9QE1 - chains A and D of the 5 polymer chains in the assembly; structure by electron microscopy, 3.50 A resolution.

# Chain A
Name: JetC
From: Neobacillus vireti LMG 21834
Amino-acid sequence (1371 residues; each row starts with the number of its first residue):
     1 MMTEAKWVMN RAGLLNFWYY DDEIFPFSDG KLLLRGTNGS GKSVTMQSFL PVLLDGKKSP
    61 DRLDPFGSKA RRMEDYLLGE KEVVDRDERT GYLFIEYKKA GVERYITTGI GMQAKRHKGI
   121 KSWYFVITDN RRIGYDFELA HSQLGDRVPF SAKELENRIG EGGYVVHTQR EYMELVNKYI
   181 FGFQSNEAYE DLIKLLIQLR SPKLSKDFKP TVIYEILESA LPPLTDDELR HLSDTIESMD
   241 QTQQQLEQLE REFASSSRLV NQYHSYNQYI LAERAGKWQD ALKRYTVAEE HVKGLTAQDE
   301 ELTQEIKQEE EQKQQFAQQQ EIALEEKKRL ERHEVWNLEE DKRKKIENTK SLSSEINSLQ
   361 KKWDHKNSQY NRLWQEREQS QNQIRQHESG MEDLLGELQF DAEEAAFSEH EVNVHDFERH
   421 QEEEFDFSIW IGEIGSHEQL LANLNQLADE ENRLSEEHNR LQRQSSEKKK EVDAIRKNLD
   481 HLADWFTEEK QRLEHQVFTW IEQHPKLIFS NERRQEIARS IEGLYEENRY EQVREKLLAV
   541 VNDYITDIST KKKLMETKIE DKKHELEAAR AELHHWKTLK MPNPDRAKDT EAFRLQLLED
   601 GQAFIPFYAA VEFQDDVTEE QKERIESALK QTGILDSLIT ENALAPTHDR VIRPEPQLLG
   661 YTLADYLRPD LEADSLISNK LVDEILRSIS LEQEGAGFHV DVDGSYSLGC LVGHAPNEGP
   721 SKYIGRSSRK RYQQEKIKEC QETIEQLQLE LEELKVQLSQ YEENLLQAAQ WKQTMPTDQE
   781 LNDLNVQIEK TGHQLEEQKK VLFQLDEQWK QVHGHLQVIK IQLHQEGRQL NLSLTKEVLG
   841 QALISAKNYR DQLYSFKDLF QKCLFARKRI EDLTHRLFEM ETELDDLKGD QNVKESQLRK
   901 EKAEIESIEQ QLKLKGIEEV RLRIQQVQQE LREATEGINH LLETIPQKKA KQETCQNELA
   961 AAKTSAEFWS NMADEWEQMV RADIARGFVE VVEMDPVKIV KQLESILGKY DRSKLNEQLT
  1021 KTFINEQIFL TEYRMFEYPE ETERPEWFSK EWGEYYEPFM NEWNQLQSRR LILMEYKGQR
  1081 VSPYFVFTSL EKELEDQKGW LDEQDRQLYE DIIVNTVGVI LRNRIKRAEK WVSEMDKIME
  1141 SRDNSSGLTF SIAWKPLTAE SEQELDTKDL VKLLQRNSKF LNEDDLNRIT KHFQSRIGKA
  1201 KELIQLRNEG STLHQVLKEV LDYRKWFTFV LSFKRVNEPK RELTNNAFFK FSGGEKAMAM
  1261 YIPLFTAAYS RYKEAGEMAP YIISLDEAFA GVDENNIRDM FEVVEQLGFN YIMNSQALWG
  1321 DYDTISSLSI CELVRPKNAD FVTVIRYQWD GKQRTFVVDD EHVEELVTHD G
Not modelled in the structure: 1371
Ligand contacts: ADP (adenosine-5'-diphosphate): Trp18, Asn38, Gly39, Ser40, Gly41, Lys42, Ser43, Val44, Arg71, Asp75, Tyr76, Glu80, Arg1335

# Chain D
Name: JetB
From: Neobacillus vireti LMG 21834
Amino-acid sequence (389 residues; row label = number of the first residue in the row):
     1 MIMEQTQLFD EKAIQGMDIL FHHYWILRAE QPEWYQLIRE REKVLRRYLD EKFGLRLIVH
    61 QHFIKLEKIP VEPEGWMGIQ DFQEPMDYAI FCCALAFLEG KAVDEQFLLS ELCQEIQADY
   121 PGDFPLDWTL YTHRKSLIRA VKVLMEFQLI RTIDGDIGRF DQNEEQEVLY EASTYSRYFM
   181 RTYPDDFSSY QHWSELLKED WKLNQEDERR KRVYRKLFFS PGLHRLDQQD PDFLYIRNYR
   241 NRLAEDIEKH SEYKLHVYKN TAFLSIAEPR QYQQVFPNSK ASTDIILQLS KYIHGEPERF
   301 KANENGEILM TEGEFEQVVD DLRQQFGTGW AKYFRDMSTK GIRTELLRAM KDWMMAEVDS
   361 ETSLIRIKSL TGVMTGEYPS DFQTGGTEG
Not modelled in the structure: 1-4, 389

# Chain A / chain D interface
Residue-residue contacts (33; chain A residue first):
  Lys69(A) with Glu11(D)
  Arg72(A) with Glu268(D), salt bridge
  His117(A) with Pro269(D)
  Lys118(A) with Gln271(D), hydrogen bond (backbone-side chain)
  Gly119(A) with Gln271(D)
  Asp234(A) with Arg28(D), salt bridge
  Glu237(A) with Arg28(D), salt bridge; Arg39(D), salt bridge; Gln61(D), hydrogen bond
  Gln241(A) with Gln61(D), hydrogen bond
  Gln462(A) with Leu130(D); His133(D)
  Arg463(A) with Asp127(D), salt bridge; Thr129(D), hydrogen bond; Leu130(D)
  Ser466(A) with Leu130(D); Tyr131(D), hydrogen bond (side chain-backbone); Thr132(D), hydrogen bond (side chain-backbone)
  Lys470(A) with Tyr131(D)
  Asp473(A) with Tyr131(D); Lys135(D), salt bridge
  Lys477(A) with Gln162(D)
  His813(A) with Phe124(D)
  Leu816(A) with Phe124(D), hydrophobic
  Gln817(A) with Asp123(D); Phe124(D)
  Lys820(A) with Asp123(D); Phe124(D)
  Glu1209(A) with Gln7(D), hydrogen bond (backbone-side chain); Lys43(D)
  Thr1212(A) with Gln36(D)
  Gln1215(A) with Gln36(D); Glu40(D), hydrogen bond
Other interface residues (no listed pair), chain A (28 interface residues in all): Lys81, His458, Lys469, Arg1207, Asn1208, Gly1210, Ser1211
Other interface residues (no listed pair), chain D (27 interface residues in all): Gln5, Lys12, Gln15, Asp161, Ala267, Arg270

# Summary
28 residues of chain A face 27 of chain D across their interface; the contacts include 8 hydrogen bonds and 6
salt bridges. Polar pairs include Arg72(A)-Glu268(D), Asp234(A)-Arg28(D) and Glu237(A)-Arg28(D). Ligands of
chain A: ADP.
Here chain A is JetC and chain D is JetB, both from Neobacillus vireti LMG 21834. Entry 9QE1 (Neobacillus
vireti Wadjet-II JetABC monomer) was determined by electron microscopy together with 9QE0 from the same study.
